PDB entry 8GDY | X-ray diffraction, 2.05 A resolution | chain A

Chain A:
Molecule: Protein disulfide-isomerase
Organism: Homo sapiens
Notes: EC 5.3.4.1
UniProtKB: P07237 (PDIA1_HUMAN); residue numbers follow UniProt; this construct covers 18-137
Sequence (141 residues; numbered -3 to 137; the number before each row is that of its first residue; numbers below 1 keep their minus sign (Met-3 is residue -3)):
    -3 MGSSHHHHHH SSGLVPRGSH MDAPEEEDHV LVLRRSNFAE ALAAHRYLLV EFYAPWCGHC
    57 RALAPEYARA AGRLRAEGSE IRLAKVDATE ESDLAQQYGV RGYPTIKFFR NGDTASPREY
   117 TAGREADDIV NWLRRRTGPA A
Unresolved in the structure: -3 to 19
Differences from the reference sequence: initiating methionine (-3); expression tag (-2 to 17); engineered mutation Arg31 (Lys in P07237), Arg42 (Lys in P07237), Arg57 (Lys in P07237), Arg65 (Lys in P07237), Arg69 (Lys in P07237), Arg71 (Lys in P07237), Arg114 (Lys in P07237), Arg130 (Lys in P07237), Arg131 (Lys in P07237)
Swiss-Prot annotation at these positions:
  - active site (Nucleophile): Cys53, Cys56
  - site: Gly54 (Contributes to redox potential value), His55 (Contributes to redox potential value), Arg120 (Lowers pKa of C-terminal Cys of first active site)
  - mutagenesis: Trp128 (W128I: Reduced interaction with ERN1. Abolishes interaction with ERN1; when associated with W-403)
Reported in the primary citation:
  - contacts within the chain: Glu62-Arg65 (salt bridge)

Summary:
Curated annotation (UniProt) lists active-site residues Cys53 and Cys56 and one mutagenesis site. The paper
reports contacts within the chain involving Glu62 and Arg65.
Chain A is Protein disulfide-isomerase (Homo sapiens); the structure, Crystal structure of the human PDI first
domain with 9 mutations, was determined by X-ray diffraction together with 8GDU from the same study.
